8VWU - chains D and I of the 10 polymer chains in the assembly; structure by electron microscopy, 3.00 A resolution.

Chain D:
Molecule: Histone H2B type 1-C/E/F/G/I
Organism: Homo sapiens
UniProtKB: P62807 (H2B1C_HUMAN); residues 1-125 here correspond to UniProt positions 2-126 (UniProt number = residue number + 1)
Chain sequence (125 residues; numbered 1 to 125; the number before each row is that of its first residue):
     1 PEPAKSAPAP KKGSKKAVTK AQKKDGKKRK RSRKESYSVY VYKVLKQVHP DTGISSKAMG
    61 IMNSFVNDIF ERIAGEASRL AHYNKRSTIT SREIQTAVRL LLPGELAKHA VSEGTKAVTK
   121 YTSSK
Disordered / not traced: 1-32, 125
Curated features (UniProtKB/Swiss-Prot):
  - modified residue: Pro-1 (N-acetylproline), Glu-2 (ADP-ribosyl glutamic acid), Lys-5 (N6-(2-hydroxyisobutyryl)lysine), Ser-6 (ADP-ribosylserine), Lys-11 (N6-(beta-hydroxybutyryl)lysine), Lys-12 (N6-(2-hydroxyisobutyryl)lysine), Ser-14 (Phosphoserine), Lys-15 (N6-acetyllysine), Lys-16 (N6-(beta-hydroxybutyryl)lysine), Lys-20 (N6-(2-hydroxyisobutyryl)lysine), Lys-23 (N6-(2-hydroxyisobutyryl)lysine), Lys-24 (N6-(2-hydroxyisobutyryl)lysine), Lys-34 (N6-(2-hydroxyisobutyryl)lysine), Glu-35 (PolyADP-ribosyl glutamic acid), Ser-36 (Phosphoserine), Lys-43 (N6-(2-hydroxyisobutyryl)lysine), Lys-46 (N6-(2-hydroxyisobutyryl)lysine), Lys-57 (N6,N6-dimethyllysine), Arg-79 (Dimethylated arginine), Lys-85 (N6,N6,N6-trimethyllysine) and 6 more in UniProt
  - glycosylation: Ser-112 (O-linked (GlcNAc) serine)
  - cross-link (Glycyl lysine isopeptide (Lys-Gly)): Lys-5 (interchain with G-Cter in SUMO2), Lys-20 (interchain with G-Cter in SUMO2), Lys-34 (interchain with G-Cter in ubiquitin), Lys-120 (interchain with G-Cter in ubiquitin)

Chain I:
Molecule: 601 I strand (damaged strand)
Sequence (147 nucleotides; numbered 1 to 147; the number before each row is that of its first residue):
     1 ATCGAGAATC CCGGTGCCGA GGCCGCTCAA TTGGTCGTAG ACAGCTCTAG CACCGCTTAA
    61 ACGCACGTAC GCGCTGTCCC CCGCGTTTTA ACCGCCAAGG GGATTACTCC CTAGTCTCCA
   121 GGCACGTGTC AGATATATAC ATCCGAT
Modified residues: 8OG (8-oxo-2'-deoxy-guanosine-5'-monophosphate) at position 34

How chain D and chain I interact:
Contacting residue pairs (13):
  Arg-33(D) / DT27(I)  base contact
  Arg-33(D) / DC28(I)  sugar contact
  Tyr-42(D) / DG21(I)  hydrogen bond to the phosphate
  Tyr-42(D) / DG22(I)  phosphate contact
  Gly-53(D) / DG21(I)  phosphate contact
  Ile-54(D) / DA20(I)  sugar contact
  Ile-54(D) / DG21(I)  hydrogen bond to the phosphate
  Ser-56(D) / DA20(I)  hydrogen bond to the phosphate
  Arg-86(D) / DG40(I)  phosphate contact
  Arg-86(D) / DA41(I)  salt bridge to the phosphate
  Ser-87(D) / DA39(I)  hydrogen bond to the phosphate
  Ser-87(D) / DG40(I)  hydrogen bond to the phosphate
  Thr-88(D) / DG40(I)  phosphate contact
Also at the interface, not in a pair above, chain D (11 interface residues in all): Glu-35, Ser-55, Lys-85
Also at the interface, not in a pair above, chain I (9 interface residues in all): DA29

Overview:
11 residues of chain D face 9 of chain I across their interface, with 5 hydrogen bonds and 1 salt bridge.
Among the polar pairs are Tyr-42(D)/DG21(I), Ile-54(D)/DG21(I) and Ser-56(D)/DA20(I).
Here chain D is Histone H2B type 1-C/E/F/G/I (Homo sapiens) and chain I is 601 I strand (damaged strand).
Entry 8VWU (Nucleosome containing 8oxoG at SHL4) was determined by electron microscopy (same publication as
8VWS, 8VWT and 8VWV).
